PDB entry 7VQU | X-ray diffraction, 2.94 A resolution | chain A

== Chain A ==
Protein: Lysine-specific histone demethylase 1A
Source organism: Homo sapiens
Notes: EC 1.14.99.66
UniProt: O60341 (KDM1A_HUMAN); residue numbers follow UniProt; this construct covers 172-833
Chain sequence (669 residues; numbered 165 to 833; the number before each row is that of its first residue):
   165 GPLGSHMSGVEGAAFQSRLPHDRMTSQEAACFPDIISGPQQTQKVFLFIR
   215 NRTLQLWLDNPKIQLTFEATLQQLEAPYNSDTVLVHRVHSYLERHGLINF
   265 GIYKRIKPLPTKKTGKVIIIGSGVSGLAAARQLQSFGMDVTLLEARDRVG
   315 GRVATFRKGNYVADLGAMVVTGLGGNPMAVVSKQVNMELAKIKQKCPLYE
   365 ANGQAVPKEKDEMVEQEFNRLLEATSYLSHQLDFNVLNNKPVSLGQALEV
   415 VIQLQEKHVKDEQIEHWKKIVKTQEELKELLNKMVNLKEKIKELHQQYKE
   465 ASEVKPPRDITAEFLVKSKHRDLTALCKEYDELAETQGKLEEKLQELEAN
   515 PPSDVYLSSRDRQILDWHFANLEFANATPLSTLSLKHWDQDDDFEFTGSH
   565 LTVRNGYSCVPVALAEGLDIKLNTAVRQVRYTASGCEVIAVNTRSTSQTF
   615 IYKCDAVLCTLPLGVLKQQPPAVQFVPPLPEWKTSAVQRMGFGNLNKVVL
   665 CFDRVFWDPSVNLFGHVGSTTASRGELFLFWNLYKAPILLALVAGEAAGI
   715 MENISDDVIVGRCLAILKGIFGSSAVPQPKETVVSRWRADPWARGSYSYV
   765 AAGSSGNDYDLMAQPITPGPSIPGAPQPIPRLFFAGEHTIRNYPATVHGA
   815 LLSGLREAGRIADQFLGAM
Disordered / not traced: 165-171, 466-472, 783-791, 833
Construct notes: expression tag (165-171)
Residues lining bound ligands: 7UQ / FAD: I284, G285, S286, G287, V288, S289, G290, L307, E308, A309, R310, G314, G315, R316, V317, L329, G330, A331, M332, V333, T335, F538, A539, T588, A589, V590, T624, L625, P626, V629, V637, L659, K661, W695, L697, L704, L706, W751, W756, S760, Y761, G800, E801, A809, T810, V811, H812, A814

== Overview ==
Chain A binds 7UQ / FAD.
Chain A is Lysine-specific histone demethylase 1A (Homo sapiens); the structure, Crystal structure of LSD1 in
complex with compound S1427, was determined by X-ray diffraction (same publication as 7VQS and 7VQT).
